Entry 4C4X (X-ray diffraction, 2.17 A resolution); this record covers chains A and B.

# Chain A (and B)
Protein: Bifunctional epoxide hydrolase 2
From: Homo sapiens
Notes: EC 3.3.2.10, 3.1.3.76; fragment: epoxide hydroxylase domain residues 230-555; chain B of this document is another copy of the same molecule, construct and numbering; everything in this record applies to it too
UniProtKB: P34913 (HYES_HUMAN); residues 230-555 here = UniProt positions 230-555
Amino-acid sequence (326 residues; row label = number of the first residue in the row):
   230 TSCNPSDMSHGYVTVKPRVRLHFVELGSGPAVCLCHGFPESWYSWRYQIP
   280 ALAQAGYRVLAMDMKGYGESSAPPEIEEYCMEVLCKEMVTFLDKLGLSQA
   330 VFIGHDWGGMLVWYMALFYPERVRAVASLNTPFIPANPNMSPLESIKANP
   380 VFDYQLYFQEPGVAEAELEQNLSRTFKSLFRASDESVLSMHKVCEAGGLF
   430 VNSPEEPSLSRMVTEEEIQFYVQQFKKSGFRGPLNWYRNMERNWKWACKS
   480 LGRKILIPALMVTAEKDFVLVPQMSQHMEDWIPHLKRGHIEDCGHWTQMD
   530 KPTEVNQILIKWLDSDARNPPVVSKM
Not modelled in the structure: 230-234, 548-555 (chain B: 230-233, 548-555)
Curated features (UniProtKB/Swiss-Prot):
  - motif: Ser553 to Met555 (Microbody targeting signal)
  - active site: Asp335 (Nucleophile), Tyr466 (Proton donor), His524 (Proton acceptor)
  - binding site (substrate): Tyr383
  - modified residue: Ser370 (Phosphoserine), Lys421 (N6-succinyllysine), Lys455 (N6-succinyllysine), Lys554 (N6-succinyllysine)
  - lipidation: Cys522 (S-(15-deoxy-Delta12,14-prostaglandin J2-9-yl)cysteine)
  - natural variant: Arg287 (R287Q: No effect on phosphatase activity), Glu470 (E470G: No effect on phosphatase activity and epoxyde hydrolase activity)
  - mutagenesis: Cys522 (C522S: Loss of S-(15-deoxy-Delta12,14-prostaglandin J2-9-yl)cysteine-induced inhibition of epoxide hydrolase activity)
Ligand contacts: 3-(3,4-dichlorophenyl)-1,1-dimethyl-urea (W9M): Phe267, Asp335, Trp336, Met339, Thr360, Tyr383, Gln384, Leu408, Met419, Tyr466, Met469, Val498, Leu499, His524, Trp525

# Interface between chain A and chain B
Contacting residue pairs (42):
  Ser235(A) - Thr243(B)
  Ser235(A) - Lys323(B)  hydrogen bond (backbone-side chain)
  Asp236(A) - Lys323(B)
  Ser238(A) - Tyr241(B)
  Ser238(A) - Val242(B)
  Ser238(A) - Phe252(B)
  Ser238(A) - Lys323(B)
  Ser238(A) - Leu324(B)
  His239(A) - His239(B)
  His239(A) - Gly240(B)
  His239(A) - Tyr241(B)  hydrogen bond (backbone-backbone)
  Gly240(A) - His239(B)
  Tyr241(A) - Ser238(B)
  Tyr241(A) - His239(B)  hydrogen bond (backbone-backbone)
  Tyr241(A) - Tyr241(B)  hydrophobic
  Val242(A) - Ser238(B)
  Glu254(A) - Glu254(B)
  Glu254(A) - Arg287(B)  salt bridge
  Glu254(A) - Leu324(B)
  Leu255(A) - Lys323(B)
  Leu255(A) - Leu324(B)
  Leu255(A) - Gly325(B)
  Gly256(A) - Arg287(B)  hydrogen bond (backbone-side chain)
  Gly256(A) - Leu324(B)  hydrogen bond (backbone-backbone)
  Gly256(A) - Gly325(B)
  Gly256(A) - Leu326(B)
  Ser257(A) - Leu326(B)
  Arg287(A) - Glu254(B)  salt bridge
  Arg287(A) - Gly256(B)  hydrogen bond (side chain-backbone)
  Arg287(A) - Arg287(B)
  Lys323(A) - Ser235(B)  hydrogen bond (side chain-backbone)
  Lys323(A) - Asp236(B)
  Lys323(A) - Ser238(B)
  Lys323(A) - Leu255(B)
  Leu324(A) - Ser238(B)
  Leu324(A) - Glu254(B)
  Leu324(A) - Leu255(B)
  Leu324(A) - Gly256(B)  hydrogen bond (backbone-backbone)
  Gly325(A) - Leu255(B)
  Gly325(A) - Gly256(B)
  Leu326(A) - Gly256(B)
  Leu326(A) - Ser257(B)
Also at the interface, not in a pair above, chain A (19 interface residues in all): Met237, Thr243, Phe252
Also at the interface, not in a pair above, chain B (19 interface residues in all): Met237

# Overview
Chain A and chain B each contribute 19 residues to their interface, with 8 hydrogen bonds and 2 salt bridges.
Polar pairs include Glu254(A)-Arg287(B), Ser235(A)-Lys323(B) and Gly256(A)-Arg287(B). Ligands of chain A:
3-(3,4-dichlorophenyl)-1,1-dimethyl-urea.
Chain A and chain B are both Bifunctional epoxide hydrolase 2 (Homo sapiens); the structure, Crystal structure
of human bifunctional epoxide hydroxylase 2 complexed with C9, was determined by X-ray diffraction, deposited
together with 4C4Y and 4C4Z.
